PDB entry 1YFH | X-ray diffraction, 3.01 A resolution | chains D and C of the 3 polymer chains in the assembly

Chain D:
Molecule: 16-nt DNA strand
Sequence (16 nucleotides; each row starts with the number of its first residue):
     1 GTGGATGXGT GTAGGT
Modified / non-standard residues: XCY ({5-[4-{[4-(aminomethyl)benzyl]amino}-2-oxopyrimidin-1(2h)- yl]-3-hydroxytetrahydrofuran-2-yl}methyl dihydrogen phosphate) at position 8

Chain C:
Molecule: Methylated-DNA--protein-cysteine methyltransferase
From: Homo sapiens
Notes: EC 2.1.1.63
Reference sequence: P16455 (MGMT_HUMAN); residues 1-179 here = UniProt positions 1-179
Chain sequence (179 residues; row label = number of the first residue in the row):
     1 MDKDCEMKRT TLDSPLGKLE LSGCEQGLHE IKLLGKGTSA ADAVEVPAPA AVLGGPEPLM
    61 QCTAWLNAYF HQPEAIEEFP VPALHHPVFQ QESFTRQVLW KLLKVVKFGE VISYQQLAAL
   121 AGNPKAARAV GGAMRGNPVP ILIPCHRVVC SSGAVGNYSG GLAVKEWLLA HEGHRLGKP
Disordered / not traced: 1-4, 36-54, 156-160, 178-179
Metal / ion sites: Zn2+: Cys-5, Cys-24, His-29, His-85
UniProt features mapped onto this chain:
  - active site: Cys-145 (Nucleophile)
  - binding site (Zn(2+)): Cys-5, Cys-24, His-29, His-85
  - binding site (DNA): Thr-95, Tyr-114, Gln-115, Asn-123, Arg-128, Ser-151
  - modified residue: Ser-14 (Phosphoserine)
  - mutagenesis: Tyr-114 (Y114A: Decreases activity towards methylated DNA over 1000-fold. Slightly reduced reactivity with O6-benzylguanine; Y114E: Loss of DNA repair activity ...), Arg-128 (R128A/D: Decreases activity towards methylated DNA over 1000-fold. No effect on reactivity with O6-benzylguanine; R128G: Loss of DNA repair activity; R128K/L: Slightly reduced DNA repair activity), Pro-138 (P138K: Decreased reactivity with O6-benzylguanine), Pro-140 (P140A: Decreased reactivity with O6-benzylguanine), Cys-145 (C145A: Loss of DNA repair activity), Gly-156 (G156A: Decreased reactivity with O6-benzylguanine), Tyr-158 (Y158A: Reduced DNA repair activity. Decreased reactivity with O6-benzylguanine; Y158F: Slightly reduced DNA repair activity)
From the paper describing this entry:
  - catalytic residues: Cys-145
  - binding site for the 16-nt DNA strand: Tyr-114, Gln-115, Ala-127, Ala-129, Arg-135, Pro-140, Cys-145, Tyr-158, Ser-159
  - catalytic residues: Tyr-114 (proposed by the authors, not directly observed)
  - binding site for the 16-nt DNA strand: Thr-95, Asn-123, Arg-128, Ala-129
  - conformationally variable residues (order/disorder transition): Gly-35 to Ala-51
  - catalytic residues: His-146, Glu-172 (citing earlier work)
  - binding site for the 16-nt DNA strand: Ile-31 (proposed by the authors, not directly observed)

How chain D and chain C interact:
Pairs across the interface - 20 pairs, chain D then chain C:
  DG7(D) / Arg-128(C)  hydrogen bond to the base
  DG7(D) / Arg-135(C)  hydrogen bond to the sugar
  XCY_8(D) / Tyr-114(C)  base contact
  XCY_8(D) / Gly-131(C)  sugar contact
  XCY_8(D) / Met-134(C)  base contact
  XCY_8(D) / Arg-135(C)  salt bridge to the phosphate
  XCY_8(D) / Asn-137(C)  base contact
  XCY_8(D) / Pro-140(C)  base contact
  XCY_8(D) / Cys-145(C)  base contact
  DG9(D) / Tyr-114(C)  phosphate contact
  DG9(D) / Gln-115(C)  phosphate contact
  DG9(D) / Ala-127(C)  sugar contact
  DG9(D) / Arg-128(C)  hydrogen bond to the base
  DT10(D) / Ser-113(C)  phosphate contact
  DT10(D) / Gln-115(C)  hydrogen bond to the phosphate
  DT10(D) / Ala-127(C)  sugar contact
  DT10(D) / Cys-150(C)  phosphate contact
  DT10(D) / Ser-151(C)  hydrogen bond to the phosphate
  DG11(D) / Gln-115(C)  phosphate contact
  DG11(D) / Ser-151(C)  phosphate contact
Interface residues without a listed pair, chain C (14 interface residues in all): Ala-129

Overview:
The interface between chain D and chain C involves 5 residues on one side and 14 on the other, with 5 hydrogen
bonds and 1 salt bridge. Among the polar pairs are DG7(D)/Arg-128(C), DG9(D)/Arg-128(C) and DG7(D)/Arg-135(C).
From the paper: catalytic residues Cys-145(C), Tyr-114(C) and His-146(C) among others; a binding site for the
16-nt DNA strand at Tyr-114(C), Gln-115(C) and Ala-127(C) among others.
Here chain D is a 16-nt DNA strand and chain C is Methylated-DNA--protein-cysteine methyltransferase (Homo
sapiens). Entry 1YFH (wt Human O6-Alkylguanine-DNA Alkyltransferase Bound To DNA Containing an Alkylated
Cytosine) was determined by X-ray diffraction.
